PDB entry 6KVF | X-ray diffraction, 2.79 A resolution | chains H and L of the 3 polymer chains in the assembly

Chain H:
Protein: heavy chain
Organism: Homo sapiens
Sequence (227 residues; numbered 1 to 227; the number before each row is that of its first residue):
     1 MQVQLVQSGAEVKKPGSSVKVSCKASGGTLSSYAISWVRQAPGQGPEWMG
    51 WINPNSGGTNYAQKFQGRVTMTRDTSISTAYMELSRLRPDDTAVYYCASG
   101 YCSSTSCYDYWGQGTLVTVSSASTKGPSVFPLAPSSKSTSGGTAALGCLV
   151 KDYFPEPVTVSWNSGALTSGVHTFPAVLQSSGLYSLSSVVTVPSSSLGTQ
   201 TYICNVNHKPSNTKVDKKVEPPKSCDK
Not modelled in the structure: 1-2, 27-29, 135-139, 223-227
Cystine bridges: Cys-23/Cys-97, Cys-102/Cys-107, Cys-148/Cys-204

Chain L:
Protein: light chain
Organism: Homo sapiens
Sequence (222 residues; numbered 1 to 222; the number before each row is that of its first residue):
     1 QAVLTQPSSLSASPGASVSLTCTLRSGINVGAYRIYWYQQKPGSPPQFLL
    51 RYKSDSDKQQGSGVPSRFSGSRDASANAGILLISGLRSEDEADYYCAIWH
   101 SSAWVFGGGTQLTVLGGQPKAAPSVTLFPPSSEELQANKATLVCLISDFY
   151 PGAVTVAWKADSSPVKAGVETTTPSKQSNNKYAASSYLSLTPEQWKSHRS
   201 YSCQVTHEGSTVEKTVAPTECS
Not modelled in the structure: 1, 219-222
Cystine bridges: Cys-22/Cys-96, Cys-144/Cys-203

How chain H and chain L interact:
Pairs across the interface (64; chain H residue first):
  Gln-40(H) / Gln-40(L)  hydrogen bond
  Gln-40(H) / Tyr-95(L)  hydrogen bond
  Gln-44(H) / Tyr-95(L)
  Gly-45(H) / Tyr-95(L)
  Pro-46(H) / Tyr-95(L)
  Pro-46(H) / Phe-106(L)
  Trp-48(H) / Ala-103(L)  hydrophobic
  Trp-48(H) / Trp-104(L)
  Trp-51(H) / Trp-99(L)  hydrophobic
  Tyr-96(H) / Gln-40(L)
  Tyr-96(H) / Ser-44(L)
  Tyr-96(H) / Pro-45(L)  hydrophobic
  Cys-102(H) / Arg-51(L)  hydrogen bond
  Ser-103(H) / Gln-59(L)
  Ser-104(H) / Lys-58(L)
  Ser-104(H) / Gln-59(L)  hydrogen bond (backbone-side chain)
  Thr-105(H) / Gln-59(L)
  Thr-105(H) / Gln-60(L)  hydrogen bond (backbone-backbone)
  Ser-106(H) / Gln-60(L)
  Cys-107(H) / Phe-48(L)  hydrophobic
  Cys-107(H) / Arg-51(L)
  Cys-107(H) / Gln-59(L)
  Cys-107(H) / Gln-60(L)  hydrogen bond (backbone-backbone)
  Cys-107(H) / Gly-61(L)
  Cys-107(H) / Ser-62(L)  hydrogen bond (backbone-backbone)
  Tyr-108(H) / Ser-62(L)
  Asp-109(H) / Phe-48(L)  hydrogen bond (side chain-backbone)
  Trp-111(H) / Tyr-38(L)  hydrophobic
  Trp-111(H) / Pro-45(L)  hydrophobic
  Trp-111(H) / Pro-46(L)  hydrogen bond (side chain-backbone)
  Trp-111(H) / Gln-47(L)
  Gly-112(H) / Pro-45(L)
  Phe-130(H) / Ser-131(L)
  Phe-130(H) / Glu-134(L)
  Pro-131(H) / Ser-131(L)
  Pro-131(H) / Glu-133(L)
  Leu-132(H) / Phe-128(L)
  Leu-132(H) / Val-143(L)  hydrophobic
  Ala-133(H) / Phe-128(L)
  Ala-145(H) / Phe-128(L)
  Leu-149(H) / Thr-141(L)
  Leu-149(H) / Val-143(L)  hydrophobic
  Leu-149(H) / Tyr-187(L)  hydrophobic
  Lys-151(H) / Glu-134(L)
  Lys-151(H) / Thr-141(L)
  Lys-151(H) / Ser-189(L)  hydrogen bond
  His-172(H) / Lys-176(L)
  His-172(H) / Gln-177(L)
  His-172(H) / Ala-183(L)
  Phe-174(H) / Leu-145(L)  hydrophobic
  Phe-174(H) / Ala-183(L)  hydrophobic
  Phe-174(H) / Ala-184(L)
  Phe-174(H) / Ser-185(L)
  Pro-175(H) / Thr-172(L)
  Val-177(H) / Glu-170(L)
  Val-177(H) / Thr-172(L)
  Val-177(H) / Tyr-187(L)  hydrophobic
  Gln-179(H) / Glu-170(L)
  Ser-180(H) / Glu-170(L)
  Leu-186(H) / Tyr-187(L)
  Ser-187(H) / Leu-145(L)
  Ser-187(H) / Tyr-187(L)  hydrogen bond
  Val-189(H) / Leu-145(L)  hydrophobic
  Lys-217(H) / Glu-133(L)  salt bridge
Also at the interface, not in a pair above, chain H (41 interface residues in all): Val-38, Glu-47, Asn-60, Gln-113, Leu-146, Val-171, Leu-178
Also at the interface, not in a pair above, chain L (43 interface residues in all): Ser-102, Gly-107, Gly-108, Thr-126, Ala-137, Ile-146, Thr-171, Ser-175, Ser-178

Overview:
Chain H and chain L form an interface of 41 and 43 residues respectively; the contacts include 11 hydrogen
bonds and 1 salt bridge. Polar contacts include Lys-217(H)/Glu-133(L), Gln-40(H)/Gln-40(L) and
Gln-40(H)/Tyr-95(L).
Chain H is heavy chain and chain L is light chain, both from Homo sapiens; the structure, Structure of
anti-hCXCR2 abN48 in complex with its CXCR2 epitope, was determined by X-ray diffraction, deposited together
with 6KVA.
